7NJU - chains T and a of the 12 polymer chains in the assembly; structure by electron microscopy, 3.74 A resolution.

[Chain T]
Molecule: ATP synthase subunit c
Source organism: Mycolicibacterium smegmatis (strain ATCC 700084 / mc(2)155)
UniProt: A0R205 (A0R205_MYCS2); residue numbers follow UniProt; this construct covers 1-86
Chain sequence (86 residues; row label = number of the first residue in the row):
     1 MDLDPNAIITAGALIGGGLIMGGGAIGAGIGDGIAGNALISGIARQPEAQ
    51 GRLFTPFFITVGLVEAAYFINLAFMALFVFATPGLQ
Not modelled in the structure: 1
From the paper describing this entry:
  - catalytic residues: Glu-65 (proposed by the authors, not directly observed)

[Chain a]
Molecule: ATP synthase subunit a
Source organism: Mycolicibacterium smegmatis (strain ATCC 700084 / mc(2)155)
UniProt: A0R206 (A0R206_MYCS2); numbering as in UniProt (aligned over 1-252)
Chain sequence (252 residues; each row starts with the number of its first residue):
     1 MLAAEEGGAAIHVGHHTLVFELFGMTFNGDTILATAVTAVIVIALAFYLR
    51 AKVTSTGVPSGVQLFWEALTIQMRQQIEGSIGMKIAPFVLPLSVTIFVFI
   101 LISNWLAVLPLQYGGADGAAAELYKAPASDINFVLALALFVFVCYHAAGI
   151 WRRGIVGHPIKVVKGHVAFLAPINIVEELAKPISLALRLFGNIFAGGILV
   201 ALIAMFPWYIQWFPNAVWKTFDLFVGLIQAFIFSLLTILYFSQSMELDHE
   251 DH
Not modelled in the structure: 1-9, 248-252
From the paper describing this entry:
  - catalytic residues: His-12, His-15, His-16, Asp-30, Asn-104, Gln-112, Asp-117, Glu-122, Lys-125, His-146, Arg-153, Lys-161, His-166, Asn-174, Glu-177, Glu-178, Lys-181, Ser-184, Lys-219, Asp-222, Gln-229, Tyr-240 (proposed by the authors, not directly observed)

[How chain T and chain a interact]
Contacting residue pairs - 7 pairs, chain T then chain a:
  Gly-62(T) / Phe-221(a)
  Ala-66(T) / Phe-221(a)  hydrophobic
  Ile-70(T) / Trp-218(a)  hydrophobic
  Ala-73(T) / Leu-199(a)  hydrophobic
  Ala-73(T) / Leu-202(a)
  Leu-77(T) / Ile-11(a)  hydrophobic
  Leu-77(T) / Leu-202(a)  hydrophobic
Also at the interface, not in a pair above, chain T (9 interface residues in all): Leu-63, Phe-74, Ala-76, Ala-81
Also at the interface, not in a pair above, chain a (8 interface residues in all): Ala-195, Ile-198, Met-205

[Overview]
9 residues of chain T and 8 residues of chain a are in contact. The paper reports catalytic residues Glu-65(T)
and His-12(a) among others.
Here chain T is ATP synthase subunit c and chain a is ATP synthase subunit a, both from Mycolicibacterium
smegmatis (strain ATCC 700084 / mc(2)155). Entry 7NJU (Mycobacterium smegmatis ATP synthase Fo combined class
1) was determined by electron microscopy (same publication as 7NJK, 7NJL, 7NJM, 7NJN, 7NJO, 7NJP and 20
further entries).
